Entry 5Q0E (X-ray diffraction, 2.12 A resolution); this record covers chain A.

== Chain A ==
Molecule: Coagulation factor XI
From: Homo sapiens
Notes: EC 3.4.21.27; fragment: heavy chain
UniProtKB: P03951 (FA11_HUMAN); the construct lacks a stretch of the UniProt sequence and is renumbered around it, so the offset changes along the chain: 16-36 = UniProt 388-408; 37-58 = UniProt 411-432; 59-65 = UniProt 435-441; 66-143 = UniProt 444-521; 3 more segments
Chain sequence (244 residues; each row starts with the number of its first residue; note: 1 number in that range is skipped by the numbering (no residue carries it; nothing is unmodelled there); a row labelled like 36A-36B holds insertion residues (36A, then the next letters in order)):
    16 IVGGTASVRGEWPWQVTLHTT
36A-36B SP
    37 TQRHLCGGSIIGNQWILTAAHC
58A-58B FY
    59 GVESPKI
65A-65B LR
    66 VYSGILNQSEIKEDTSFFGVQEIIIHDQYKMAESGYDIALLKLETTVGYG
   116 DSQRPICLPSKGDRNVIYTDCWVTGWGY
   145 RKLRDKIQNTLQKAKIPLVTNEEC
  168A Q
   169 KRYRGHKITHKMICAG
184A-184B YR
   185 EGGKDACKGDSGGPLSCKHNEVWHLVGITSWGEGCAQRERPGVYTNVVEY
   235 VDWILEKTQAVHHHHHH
Not modelled in the structure: 246-251
Sequence notes: conflict Gly113 (Asn491 in P03951), Gly115 (Thr493 in P03951); expression tag (246-251)
Curated features (UniProtKB/Swiss-Prot):
  - active site (Charge relay system): His57, Asp102, Ser195
  - binding site (heparin): Lys169 to Arg172
  - glycosylation: Asn72 (N-linked (GlcNAc...) (complex) asparagine)
Cystine bridges: Cys42-Cys58, Cys136-Cys201, Cys168-Cys182, Cys191-Cys219
Residues lining bound ligands: 9FD (methyl [(4S,8S)-8-({(2E)-3-[5-chloro-2-(1H-tetrazol-1-yl)phenyl]prop-2-enoyl}amino)-4-methyl-2-oxo-1,3,4,5,6,7,8,10-octahydro-2H-12,9-(azeno)-1,10-benzodiazacyclotetradecin-15-yl]carbamate): Arg39, His40, Leu41, His57, Cys58, Tyr58B, Tyr143, Leu147, Ile151, Asp189, Ala190, Cys191, Lys192, Gly193, Asp194, Ser195, Thr213, Ser214, Trp215, Gly216, Gly218, Cys219, Gly226, Val227, Tyr228

== Summary ==
Chain A binds compound 9FD. UniProt lists 3 active-site residues and 4 heparin-binding residues.
Chain A is Coagulation factor XI (Homo sapiens); the structure, FACTOR XIA IN COMPLEX WITH THE INHIBITOR
methyl
[(4S,8S)-8-({(2E)-3-[5-chloro-2-(1H-tetrazol-1-yl)phenyl]prop-2-enoyl}amino)-4-methyl-2-oxo-1,3,4,5,6,7,8,10-octahydro-2H-12,9-(azeno)-1,10-benzodiazacyclotetradecin-15-yl]carbamate,
was determined by X-ray diffraction, deposited together with 5Q0D, 5Q0F, 5Q0G and 5Q0H.
